Entry 4YSW (X-ray diffraction, 1.99 A resolution); this record covers chains A and B.

== Chain A (and B) ==
Name: Xanthine dehydrogenase/oxidase
Organism: Rattus norvegicus
Notes: EC 1.17.1.4, 1.17.3.2; chain B of this document is another copy of the same molecule, construct and numbering; everything in this record applies to it too
UniProtKB: P22985 (XDH_RAT); residue numbers follow UniProt; this construct covers 1-1315
Amino-acid sequence (1315 residues; row label = number of the first residue in the row):
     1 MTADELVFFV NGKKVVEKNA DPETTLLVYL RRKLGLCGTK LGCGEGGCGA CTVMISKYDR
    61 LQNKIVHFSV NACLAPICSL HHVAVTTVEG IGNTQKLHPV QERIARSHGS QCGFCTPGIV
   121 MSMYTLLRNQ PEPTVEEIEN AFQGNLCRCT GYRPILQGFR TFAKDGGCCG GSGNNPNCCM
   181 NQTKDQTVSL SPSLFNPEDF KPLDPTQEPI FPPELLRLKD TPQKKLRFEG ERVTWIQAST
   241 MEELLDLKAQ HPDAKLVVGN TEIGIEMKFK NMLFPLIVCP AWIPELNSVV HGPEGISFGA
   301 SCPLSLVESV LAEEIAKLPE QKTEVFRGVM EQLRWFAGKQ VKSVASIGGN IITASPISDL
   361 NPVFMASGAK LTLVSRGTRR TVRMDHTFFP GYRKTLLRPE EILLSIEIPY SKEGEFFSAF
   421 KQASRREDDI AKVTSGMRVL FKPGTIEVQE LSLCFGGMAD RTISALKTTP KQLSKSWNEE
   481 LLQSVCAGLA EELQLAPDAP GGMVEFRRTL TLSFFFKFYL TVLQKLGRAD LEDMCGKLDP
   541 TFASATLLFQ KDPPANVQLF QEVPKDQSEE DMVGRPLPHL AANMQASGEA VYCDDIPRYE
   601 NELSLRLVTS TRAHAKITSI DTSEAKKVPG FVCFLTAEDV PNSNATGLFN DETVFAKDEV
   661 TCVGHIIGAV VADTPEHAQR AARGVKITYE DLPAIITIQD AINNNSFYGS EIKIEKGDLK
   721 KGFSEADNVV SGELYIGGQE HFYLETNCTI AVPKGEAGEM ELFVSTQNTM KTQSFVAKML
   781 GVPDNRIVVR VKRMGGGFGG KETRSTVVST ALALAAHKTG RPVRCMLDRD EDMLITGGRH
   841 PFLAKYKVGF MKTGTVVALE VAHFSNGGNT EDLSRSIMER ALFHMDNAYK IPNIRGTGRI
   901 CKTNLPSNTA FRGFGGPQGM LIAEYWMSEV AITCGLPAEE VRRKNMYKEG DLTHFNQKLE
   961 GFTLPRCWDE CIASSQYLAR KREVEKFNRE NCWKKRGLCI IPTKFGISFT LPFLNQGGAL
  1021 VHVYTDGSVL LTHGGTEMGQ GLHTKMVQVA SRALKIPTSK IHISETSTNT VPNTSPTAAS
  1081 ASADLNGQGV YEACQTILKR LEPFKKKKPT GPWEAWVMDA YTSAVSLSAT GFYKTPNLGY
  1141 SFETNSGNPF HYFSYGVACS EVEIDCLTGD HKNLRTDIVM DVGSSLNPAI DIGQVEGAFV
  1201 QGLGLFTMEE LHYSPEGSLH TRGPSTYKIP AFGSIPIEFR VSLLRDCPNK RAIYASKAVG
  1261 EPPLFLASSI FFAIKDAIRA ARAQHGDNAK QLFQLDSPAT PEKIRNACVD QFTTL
Not modelled in the structure: 1-2, 165-191
Metal / ion sites: 2Fe-2S cluster Fe site 1: Cys43, Cys48, Cys51, Cys73; 2Fe-2S cluster Fe site 2: Cys112, Cys115, Cys147, Cys149; Ca2+: Gly867, Thr870, Glu871, Ser874, Ser907, Asn908
Ligand contacts:
  - bicarbonate ion (BCT): Arg839, His840, Ile877, Thr909, Ala910, Phe911, Phe914, Gly915, Gln918
  - FAD (flavin-adenine dinucleotide): Glu45, Gly46, Gly47, Leu74, Lys255, Leu256, Val257, Val258, Gly259, Asn260, Thr261, Glu262, Ile263, Leu286, Ala300, Leu304, Trp335, Phe336, Ala337, Val341, Val344, Ala345, Ser346, Gly348, Gly349, Asn350, Ile352, Thr353, Ile357, Ser358, Asp359, Leu397, Ile402, Leu403, Lys421, Asp428, Asp429
  - 2Fe-2S cluster (FES), molecule 1: Lys40, Leu41, Gly42, Cys43, Gly44, Gly46, Gly47, Cys48, Gly49, Ala50, Cys51, Asn71, Cys73
  - 2Fe-2S cluster (FES), molecule 2: Gln111, Cys112, Gly113, Phe114, Cys115, Cys147, Arg148, Cys149, Thr150, Leu744
  - NADH (NAI; 1,4-dihydronicotinamide adenine dinucleotide): Glu45, Glu262, Lys270, Thr353, Ser355, Pro356, Ile357, Tyr392, Arg393, Asp428, Asp429, Ile430, Gly457, Met458, Ala459, Asp460, Leu495, Ala499, Pro500, Gly501, Arg507, Ser1225
  - uric acid (URC): Gly799, Glu802, Leu873, Arg880, Ala910, Arg912, Phe914, Ser1008, Phe1009, Thr1010, Ala1078, Ala1079, Glu1261
Swiss-Prot annotation at these positions:
  - active site: Glu1261 (Proton acceptor)
  - binding site ([2Fe-2S] cluster): Cys43, Cys48, Cys51, Cys73, Cys112, Cys115, Cys147, Cys149
  - binding site (FAD): Leu256 to Ile263, Phe336, Ser346 to Asn350, Asp359, Leu403, Lys421
  - binding site (Mo-molybdopterin): Gln767, Phe798, Arg912, Ala1079
  - binding site (substrate): Glu802, Arg880, Phe914, Thr1010
  - mutagenesis: Trp335 to Phe336 (Converts the enzyme to the oxidase form that utilizes molecular oxygen as electron acceptor. Interferes with normal conversion to the dehydrogenase form by reducing agents), Cys535 (C535A: Slows the conversion from the dehydrogenase form to the oxidase form; when associated with R-992. Abolishes conversion from the dehydrogenase form to the oxidase form ...), Cys992 (C992R: Slows the conversion from the dehydrogenase form to the oxidase form; when associated with A-535. Abolishes conversion from the dehydrogenase form to the oxidase form ...)
From the paper describing this entry:
  - conformationally variable residues (loop rearrangement): Asp428
  - binding site for flavin-adenine dinucleotide: Asp428

== How chain A and chain B interact ==
Residue-residue contacts - 119 pairs, chain A then chain B:
  Met584(A) - Glu756(B)
  Met584(A) - Ala757(B)
  Glu589(A) - Gly755(B)
  Glu589(A) - Glu756(B)
  Ala590(A) - Glu756(B)
  Val591(A) - Lys754(B)
  Val591(A) - Glu756(B)  hydrogen bond (backbone-side chain)
  Pro597(A) - Tyr599(B)
  Pro597(A) - Asn601(B)
  Arg598(A) - Tyr599(B)
  Arg598(A) - Glu600(B)  hydrogen bond (backbone-backbone)
  Tyr599(A) - Pro597(B)
  Tyr599(A) - Arg598(B)
  Tyr599(A) - Tyr599(B)  hydrogen bond
  Glu600(A) - Pro597(B)
  Glu600(A) - Arg598(B)  hydrogen bond (backbone-backbone)
  Glu600(A) - Glu600(B)
  Asn601(A) - Pro597(B)
  Lys754(A) - Val591(B)
  Gly755(A) - Glu589(B)
  Glu756(A) - Met584(B)
  Glu756(A) - Glu589(B)
  Glu756(A) - Ala590(B)
  Glu756(A) - Val591(B)  hydrogen bond (side chain-backbone)
  Glu756(A) - Lys792(B)  salt bridge
  Glu756(A) - Arg793(B)  salt bridge
  Ala757(A) - Met584(B)
  Ala757(A) - His1062(B)
  Glu759(A) - Lys792(B)  salt bridge
  Glu759(A) - His1062(B)  salt bridge
  Glu759(A) - Ser1064(B)  hydrogen bond
  Glu761(A) - Arg790(B)  salt bridge
  Met770(A) - Thr1025(B)
  Met770(A) - Tyr1121(B)
  Gln773(A) - Tyr1024(B)
  Pro783(A) - Asp1026(B)
  Pro783(A) - Ser1028(B)
  Asp784(A) - Tyr1024(B)
  Asp784(A) - Asp1026(B)  hydrogen bond (backbone-side chain)
  Asp784(A) - Ser1028(B)  hydrogen bond (backbone-side chain)
  Asn785(A) - Tyr1024(B)
  Asn785(A) - Ser1028(B)  hydrogen bond (backbone-side chain)
  Asn785(A) - Val1029(B)  hydrogen bond (side chain-backbone)
  Asn785(A) - Leu1030(B)
  Asn785(A) - Lys1060(B)  hydrogen bond (side chain-backbone)
  Asn785(A) - His1062(B)
  Arg786(A) - His1062(B)
  Arg790(A) - Glu761(B)  salt bridge
  Arg790(A) - Arg790(B)
  Lys792(A) - Glu756(B)  salt bridge
  Lys792(A) - Glu759(B)  salt bridge
  Arg793(A) - Glu756(B)  salt bridge
  Phe1013(A) - Tyr1121(B)  hydrophobic
  Phe1013(A) - Thr1122(B)
  Leu1014(A) - Tyr1121(B)
  Gln1016(A) - Tyr1121(B)  hydrogen bond (side chain-backbone)
  Gln1016(A) - Ala1124(B)
  His1022(A) - Asn1069(B)  hydrogen bond (side chain-backbone)
  His1022(A) - Thr1070(B)
  His1022(A) - Pro1072(B)
  Val1023(A) - Asn1073(B)  hydrogen bond (backbone-side chain)
  Tyr1024(A) - Gln773(B)
  Tyr1024(A) - Asp784(B)
  Tyr1024(A) - Asn785(B)
  Tyr1024(A) - Thr1068(B)  hydrogen bond (side chain-backbone)
  Tyr1024(A) - Asn1069(B)
  Tyr1024(A) - Pro1072(B)  hydrophobic
  Tyr1024(A) - Asn1073(B)
  Thr1025(A) - Met770(B)
  Thr1025(A) - Asn1073(B)  hydrogen bond (backbone-side chain)
  Asp1026(A) - Pro783(B)
  Asp1026(A) - Asp784(B)  hydrogen bond (side chain-backbone)
  Ser1028(A) - Pro783(B)
  Ser1028(A) - Asp784(B)  hydrogen bond (side chain-backbone)
  Ser1028(A) - Asn785(B)  hydrogen bond (side chain-backbone)
  Val1029(A) - Asn785(B)  hydrogen bond (backbone-side chain)
  Leu1030(A) - Asn785(B)
  Leu1030(A) - Asn1069(B)
  Lys1060(A) - Asn785(B)  hydrogen bond (backbone-side chain)
  His1062(A) - Ala757(B)
  His1062(A) - Glu759(B)  salt bridge
  His1062(A) - Asn785(B)
  His1062(A) - Arg786(B)
  Ser1064(A) - Glu759(B)
  Thr1068(A) - Tyr1024(B)  hydrogen bond (backbone-side chain)
  Asn1069(A) - His1022(B)  hydrogen bond (backbone-side chain)
  Asn1069(A) - Tyr1024(B)
  Asn1069(A) - Leu1030(B)
  Asn1069(A) - Thr1070(B)
  Thr1070(A) - His1022(B)
  Thr1070(A) - Asn1069(B)
  Pro1072(A) - His1022(B)
  Pro1072(A) - Tyr1024(B)  hydrophobic
  Pro1072(A) - Ser1128(B)
  Asn1073(A) - Val1023(B)  hydrogen bond (side chain-backbone)
  Asn1073(A) - Tyr1024(B)
  Asn1073(A) - Thr1025(B)  hydrogen bond (side chain-backbone)
  Asn1073(A) - Tyr1121(B)
  Asn1073(A) - Leu1127(B)
  Tyr1121(A) - Met770(B)
  Tyr1121(A) - Phe1013(B)  hydrophobic
  Tyr1121(A) - Leu1014(B)
  Tyr1121(A) - Gln1016(B)  hydrogen bond (backbone-side chain)
  Tyr1121(A) - Asn1073(B)
  Thr1122(A) - Phe1013(B)
  Ala1124(A) - Gln1016(B)
  Ala1124(A) - Phe1132(B)
  Ala1124(A) - Lys1134(B)
  Val1125(A) - Phe1132(B)
  Ser1126(A) - Phe1132(B)
  Leu1127(A) - Asn1073(B)
  Ser1128(A) - Pro1072(B)
  Ser1128(A) - Thr1130(B)
  Thr1130(A) - Ser1128(B)
  Phe1132(A) - Ala1124(B)
  Phe1132(A) - Val1125(B)
  Phe1132(A) - Ser1126(B)
  Lys1134(A) - Ser1123(B)  hydrogen bond (side chain-backbone)
  Lys1134(A) - Ala1124(B)
Other interface residues (no listed pair), chain A (60 interface residues in all): Leu1020, Ile1061, Ile1063, Glu1065, Val1071, Ser1123, Ala1129
Other interface residues (no listed pair), chain B (58 interface residues in all): Leu1020, Ile1061, Glu1065, Ala1129

== In short ==
60 residues of chain A face 58 of chain B across their interface, with 27 hydrogen bonds and 10 salt bridges.
Polar contacts include Glu756(A)-Lys792(B), Glu756(A)-Arg793(B) and Glu759(A)-Lys792(B). Chain A binds 2Fe-2S
cluster, flavin-adenine dinucleotide, NADH, bicarbonate ion and uric acid. The paper reports a binding site
for flavin-adenine dinucleotide at Asp428(A); conformational variability at Asp428(A).
Chain A and chain B are both Xanthine dehydrogenase/oxidase (Rattus norvegicus); the structure, Structure of
rat xanthine oxidoreductase, C-terminal deletion protein variant, NADH bound form, was determined by X-ray
diffraction, deposited together with 4YRW, 4YTY and 4YTZ.
